Entry 8VNU (X-ray diffraction, 2.20 A resolution); this record covers chains A and B of the 4 polymer chains in the assembly.

Chain A:
Name: Intron-encoded endonuclease I-PpoI
From: Physarum polycephalum
Notes: EC 3.1.-.-
UniProt: Q94702 (PPO1_PHYPO); residues 2-163 here = UniProt positions 2-163
Amino-acid sequence (162 residues; row label = number of the first residue in the row):
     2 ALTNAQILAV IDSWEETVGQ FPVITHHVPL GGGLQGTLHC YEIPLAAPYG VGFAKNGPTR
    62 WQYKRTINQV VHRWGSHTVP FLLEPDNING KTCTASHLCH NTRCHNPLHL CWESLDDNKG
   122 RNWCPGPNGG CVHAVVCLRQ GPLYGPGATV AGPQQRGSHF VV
Ion coordination: Zn2+ site 1: Cys-41, Cys-100, Cys-105, His-110; thallium (I) ion: Asn-119 (shared with 2 residues of chain D); Na+: Asn-119 (shared with 2 residues of chain D); Zn2+ site 2: Cys-125, Cys-132, His-134, Cys-138
What the authors report for this chain:
  - binding site for the 21-nt DNA strand: Arg-61, Gln-63, Leu-116
  - binding site for the 21-nt DNA strand: Lys-65, Thr-67
  - catalytic residues: His-78, His-98
  - mutagenesis - H78A/H98A, H98A: decreased catalytic activity
  - mutagenesis - H78A: unchanged catalytic activity

Chain B:
Name: Intron-encoded endonuclease I-PpoI
From: Physarum polycephalum
Notes: EC 3.1.-.-
UniProt: Q94702 (PPO1_PHYPO); residues 202-363 here correspond to UniProt positions 2-163 (UniProt number = residue number - 200)
Amino-acid sequence (162 residues; each row starts with the number of its first residue):
   202 ALTNAQILAV IDSWEETVGQ FPVITHHVPL GGGLQGTLHC YEIPLAAPYG VGFAKNGPTR
   262 WQYKRTINQV VHRWGSHTVP FLLEPDNING KTCTASHLCH NTRCHNPLHL CWESLDDNKG
   322 RNWCPGPNGG CVHAVVCLRQ GPLYGPGATV AGPQQRGSHF VV
Ion coordination: Zn2+ site 1: Cys-241, Cys-300, Cys-305, His-310; thallium (I) ion: Asn-319 (shared with 2 residues of chain C); Na+: Asn-319 (shared with 2 residues of chain C); Zn2+ site 2: Cys-325, Cys-332, His-334, Cys-338

Interface between chain A and chain B:
Pairs across the interface (118):
  Leu-9(A) with Arg-357(B)
  Ile-12(A) with Arg-357(B)
  Asp-13(A) with Arg-357(B), salt bridge
  Glu-16(A) with Gln-356(B); Arg-357(B), hydrogen bond (side chain-backbone); Gly-358(B), hydrogen bond (side chain-backbone); Phe-361(B)
  Val-19(A) with Phe-361(B), hydrophobic
  Gly-20(A) with Phe-361(B)
  Leu-39(A) with Val-363(B)
  His-40(A) with Val-362(B); Val-363(B), hydrogen bond (side chain-backbone)
  Tyr-42(A) with His-360(B), hydrogen bond (side chain-backbone); Phe-361(B); Val-362(B)
  Phe-82(A) with Gly-353(B)
  Glu-85(A) with Ala-352(B); Gln-355(B)
  Pro-86(A) with Val-351(B)
  Ile-89(A) with Ala-349(B); Val-351(B), hydrophobic
  Asn-90(A) with Ala-349(B)
  Cys-94(A) with Val-351(B), hydrophobic
  Leu-99(A) with Pro-354(B), hydrophobic
  Asn-107(A) with Phe-361(B); Val-362(B), hydrogen bond (side chain-backbone)
  Pro-108(A) with Pro-354(B); Gln-355(B), hydrogen bond (backbone-backbone); Phe-361(B), hydrophobic
  Leu-109(A) with Pro-354(B); Gln-355(B); Gln-356(B); Phe-361(B); Val-362(B); Val-363(B)
  His-110(A) with Val-363(B), hydrogen bond (side chain-backbone)
  Leu-111(A) with Gly-353(B); Pro-354(B)
  Cys-112(A) with Thr-350(B); Ala-352(B)
  Trp-113(A) with Thr-350(B); Val-351(B), hydrogen bond (backbone-backbone); Ala-352(B), hydrogen bond (backbone-backbone)
  Glu-114(A) with Thr-350(B), hydrogen bond
  Asp-117(A) with Trp-324(B), hydrogen bond (backbone-side chain); Leu-344(B)
  Asp-118(A) with Gly-348(B); Ala-349(B), hydrogen bond (side chain-backbone)
  Lys-120(A) with Trp-324(B)
  Gly-121(A) with Trp-324(B)
  Arg-122(A) with Thr-350(B)
  Trp-124(A) with Asp-317(B), hydrogen bond (side chain-backbone); Lys-320(B); Gly-321(B); Trp-324(B), hydrophobic
  Val-133(A) with Tyr-345(B); Gly-346(B); Pro-347(B)
  His-134(A) with Pro-347(B)
  Ala-135(A) with Pro-347(B), hydrogen bond (backbone-backbone)
  Val-136(A) with Thr-350(B); Pro-354(B)
  Leu-139(A) with Val-363(B), hydrophobic
  Leu-144(A) with Asp-317(B)
  Tyr-145(A) with Val-333(B)
  Gly-146(A) with Val-333(B)
  Pro-147(A) with Val-333(B); His-334(B); Ala-335(B), hydrogen bond (backbone-backbone)
  Gly-148(A) with Asp-318(B)
  Ala-149(A) with Asp-318(B), hydrogen bond (backbone-side chain)
  Thr-150(A) with Cys-312(B); Trp-313(B); Glu-314(B), hydrogen bond; Arg-322(B), hydrogen bond; Val-336(B)
  Val-151(A) with Pro-286(B), hydrophobic; Ile-289(B), hydrophobic; Cys-294(B), hydrophobic; Trp-313(B), hydrogen bond (backbone-backbone)
  Ala-152(A) with Phe-282(B), hydrophobic; Glu-285(B); Cys-312(B); Trp-313(B), hydrogen bond (backbone-backbone)
  Gly-153(A) with Phe-282(B); Leu-311(B)
  Pro-154(A) with Leu-299(B), hydrophobic; Pro-308(B); Leu-309(B); Leu-311(B); Val-336(B)
  Gln-155(A) with Pro-308(B), hydrogen bond (backbone-backbone); Leu-309(B)
  Gln-156(A) with Glu-216(B); Leu-309(B)
  Arg-157(A) with Leu-209(B); Ile-212(B); Asp-213(B), salt bridge; Glu-216(B), hydrogen bond (backbone-side chain)
  Gly-158(A) with Glu-216(B), hydrogen bond (backbone-side chain)
  His-160(A) with Glu-216(B); Glu-217(B); Tyr-242(B), hydrogen bond (backbone-side chain)
  Phe-161(A) with Glu-216(B); Val-219(B), hydrophobic; Gly-220(B); Tyr-242(B); Asn-307(B); Pro-308(B); Leu-309(B)
  Val-162(A) with His-240(B); Tyr-242(B); Asn-307(B), hydrogen bond (backbone-side chain); Leu-309(B)
  Val-163(A) with Leu-239(B); His-240(B), hydrogen bond (backbone-side chain); Leu-309(B); His-310(B), hydrogen bond (backbone-side chain)
Other interface residues (no listed pair), chain A (58 interface residues in all): Glu-17, Thr-38, Pro-81, Asn-88
Other interface residues (no listed pair), chain B (56 interface residues in all): Thr-238, Pro-281, Asn-290

Overview:
The interface between chain A and chain B involves 58 residues on one side and 56 on the other; the contacts
include 27 hydrogen bonds and 2 salt bridges. Among the polar pairs are Asp-13(A)/Arg-357(B),
Arg-157(A)/Asp-213(B) and Glu-16(A)/Arg-357(B). From the paper: catalytic residues His-78(A) and His-98(A);
H78A/H98A and H98A of chain A reduce catalytic activity.
Chain A and chain B are both Intron-encoded endonuclease I-PpoI (Physarum polycephalum); the structure, Homing
endonuclease H98A I-PpoI-DNA complex at pH6.0 (K+ MES) with 70 mM Tl+ for 1800s, was determined by X-ray
diffraction together with 8VMO, 8VMP, 8VMQ, 8VMR, 8VMS, 8VMT and 35 further entries from the same study.
